Entry 9HBU (electron microscopy, 3.51 A resolution); this record covers chains D and E of the 4 polymer chains in the assembly.

== Chain D (and E) ==
Protein: Tilapia Lake Virus nucleoprotein (segment 4)
From: Tilapia lake virus
Notes: chain E of this document is another copy of the same molecule, construct and numbering; everything in this record applies to it too
UniProtKB: A0A1Y9SHW7 (A0A1Y9SHW7_9VIRU); residues 1-354 here = UniProt positions 1-354
Chain sequence (354 residues; each row starts with the number of its first residue):
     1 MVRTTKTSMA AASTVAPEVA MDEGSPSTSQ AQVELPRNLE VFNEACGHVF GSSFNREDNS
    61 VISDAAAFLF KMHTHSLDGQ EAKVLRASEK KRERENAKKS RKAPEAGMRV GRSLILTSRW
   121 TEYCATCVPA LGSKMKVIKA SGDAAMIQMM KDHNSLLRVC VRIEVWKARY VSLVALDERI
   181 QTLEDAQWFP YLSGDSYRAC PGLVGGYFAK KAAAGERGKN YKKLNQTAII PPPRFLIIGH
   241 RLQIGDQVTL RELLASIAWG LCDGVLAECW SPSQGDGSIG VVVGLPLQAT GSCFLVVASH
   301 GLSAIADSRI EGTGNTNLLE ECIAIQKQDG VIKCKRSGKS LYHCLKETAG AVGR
Unresolved in the structure: 1-33, 351-354 (chain E: 1-291, 313-354)
From the paper describing this entry:
  - binding site for 40-mer vRNA loop: Asn38, Arg112, Lys139, Lys151, Arg158, Arg162, Arg179, Asn225, Arg241

== Interface between chain D and chain E ==
Contacting residue pairs (43):
  Leu176(D) - Cys293(E)
  Gln181(D) - Leu295(E)
  Thr182(D) - Leu295(E)
  Leu183(D) - Leu295(E)
  Leu183(D) - Ile305(E)
  Leu183(D) - Ala306(E)  hydrophobic
  Ala186(D) - Val297(E)  hydrophobic
  Thr227(D) - Ser299(E)
  Thr227(D) - His300(E)
  Ile257(D) - His300(E)
  Trp259(D) - Val297(E)  hydrophobic
  Leu261(D) - Leu295(E)
  Leu261(D) - Val296(E)
  Leu261(D) - Val297(E)  hydrogen bond (backbone-backbone)
  Cys262(D) - Ser299(E)  hydrogen bond
  Asp263(D) - Val296(E)
  Asp263(D) - Leu302(E)
  Val265(D) - Leu302(E)  hydrophobic
  Leu266(D) - His300(E)
  Pro286(D) - His300(E)
  Gln288(D) - His300(E)
  Ala289(D) - His300(E)
  Ala289(D) - Gly301(E)
  Arg309(D) - Gly301(E)  hydrogen bond (side chain-backbone)
  Ile310(D) - Ala304(E)
  Asn315(D) - Glu311(E)
  Asn315(D) - Gly312(E)  hydrogen bond (side chain-backbone)
  Leu318(D) - Ser303(E)
  Leu318(D) - Glu311(E)
  Glu321(D) - Leu302(E)
  Glu321(D) - Ser303(E)  hydrogen bond
  Cys322(D) - Leu302(E)
  Ile323(D) - His300(E)
  Arg336(D) - Val296(E)
  Arg336(D) - Leu302(E)
  Arg336(D) - Ser303(E)  hydrogen bond
  Arg336(D) - Ile305(E)
  Gly338(D) - Ser308(E)  hydrogen bond (backbone-side chain)
  Lys339(D) - Val296(E)
  Lys339(D) - Ser308(E)
  Ser340(D) - Leu295(E)  hydrogen bond (side chain-backbone)
  Ser340(D) - Val296(E)
  His343(D) - Cys293(E)  hydrogen bond (side chain-backbone)
Also at the interface, not in a pair above, chain D (31 interface residues in all): Ile180, Gln226, Leu287
Also at the interface, not in a pair above, chain E (17 interface residues in all): Ser292, Phe294

== Overview ==
31 residues of chain D face 17 of chain E across their interface, with 9 hydrogen bonds. Polar contacts
include Cys262(D)-Ser299(E), Arg309(D)-Gly301(E) and Asn315(D)-Gly312(E). The paper reports a binding site for
40-mer vRNA loop at Asn38(D), Arg112(D) and Lys139(D) among others.
Both chains are Tilapia Lake Virus nucleoprotein (segment 4) (Tilapia lake virus). Entry 9HBU (TiLV-NP
tetramer (pseudo-C2) (local refinement around 2 TiLV-NPs)) was determined by electron microscopy, deposited
together with 9HBR, 9HBS, 9HBT, 9HBV, 9HBW, 9HBX, 9HBY and 9HBZ.
